PDB entry 4RKP | X-ray diffraction, 2.10 A resolution | chain A

[Chain A]
Molecule: Putative uncharacterized protein Ta1305
Organism: Thermoplasma acidophilum
Reference sequence: Q9HIN1 (Q9HIN1_THEAC); numbering as in UniProt (aligned over 1-318)
Amino-acid sequence (337 residues; each row starts with the number of its first residue; numbers below 1 keep their minus sign (Met-18 is residue -18)):
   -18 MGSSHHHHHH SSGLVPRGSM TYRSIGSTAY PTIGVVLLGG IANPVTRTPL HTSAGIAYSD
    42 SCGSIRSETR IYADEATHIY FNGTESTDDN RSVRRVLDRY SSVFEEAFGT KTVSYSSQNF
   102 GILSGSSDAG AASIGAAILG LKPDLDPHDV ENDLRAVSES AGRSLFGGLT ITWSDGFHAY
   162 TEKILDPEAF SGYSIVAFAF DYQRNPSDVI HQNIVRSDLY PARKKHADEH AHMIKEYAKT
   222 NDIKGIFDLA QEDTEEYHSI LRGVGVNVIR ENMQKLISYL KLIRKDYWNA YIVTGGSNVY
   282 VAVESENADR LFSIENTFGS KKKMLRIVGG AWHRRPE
Disordered / not traced: -18 to 1
Sequence notes: expression tag (-18 to 0)
UniProt features mapped onto this chain:
  - binding site (substrate): Leu19, Glu140, Arg144
  - binding site (ATP): Tyr96 to Asn100, Ser105 to Ser108, Arg185, Ser188
What the authors report for this chain:
  - self-association interface (contacts with another copy of this molecule); pairs are residue here / residue on that copy: Cys43-Cys43 (disulfide)
  - catalytic residues: Ser105

[In short]
From UniProt: 3 substrate-binding residues and 11 ATP-binding residues. The paper reports the catalytic
residue Ser105; a self-association interface involving Cys43.
Chain A is Putative uncharacterized protein Ta1305 (Thermoplasma acidophilum); the structure, Crystal
Structure of Mevalonate-3-Kinase from Thermoplasma acidophilum (apo form), was determined by X-ray diffraction
(same publication as 4RKS and 4RKZ).
